5UQX - chain A; structure by X-ray diffraction, 2.23 A resolution.

[Chain A]
Protein: Ubiquitin carboxyl-terminal hydrolase 7
Source organism: Homo sapiens
Notes: EC 3.4.19.12
UniProt: Q93009 (UBP7_HUMAN), isoform Q93009-3; residues 208-555 here correspond to UniProt positions 192-539 (UniProt number = residue number - 16)
Chain sequence (369 residues; numbered 187 to 555; the number before each row is that of its first residue):
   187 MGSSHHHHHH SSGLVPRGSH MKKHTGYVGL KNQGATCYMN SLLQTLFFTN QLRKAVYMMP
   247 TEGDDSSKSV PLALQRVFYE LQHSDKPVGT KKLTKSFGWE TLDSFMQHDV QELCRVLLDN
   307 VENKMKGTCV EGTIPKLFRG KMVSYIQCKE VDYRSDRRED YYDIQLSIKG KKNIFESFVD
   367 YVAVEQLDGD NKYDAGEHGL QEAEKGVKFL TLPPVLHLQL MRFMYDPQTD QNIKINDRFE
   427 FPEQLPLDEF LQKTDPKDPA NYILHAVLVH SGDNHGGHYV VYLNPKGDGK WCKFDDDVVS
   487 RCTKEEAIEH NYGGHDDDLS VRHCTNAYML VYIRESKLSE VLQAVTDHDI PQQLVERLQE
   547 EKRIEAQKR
Unresolved in the structure: 187-208, 555
Sequence notes: initiating methionine (187); expression tag (188-207)
Small-molecule neighbours: 8JP (6'-amino-4'-ethyl-5'-(4-hydroxyphenyl)-N-methyl[3,3'-bipyridine]-6-carboxamide): Gln297, Cys300, Arg301, Leu304, Asp305, Glu308, Asn309, Ile320, Phe324, Tyr348, Asp349, His403, Gln405, Met515
Reported in the primary citation:
  - binding site for 8JP: Asp305, Asp349
  - conformationally variable residues (side-chain flip): Glu308
  - mutagenesis - C223S: abolished catalytic activity on PIM2
  - mutagenesis - D305A/E308A: abolished catalytic activity
  - mutagenesis - D305A/E308A: decreased catalytic activity on endogenous MDM2
  - catalytic residues: Cys223

[In short]
Ligands of chain A: compound 8JP. The paper reports the catalytic residue Cys223; C223S abolishes catalytic
activity on PIM2.
Chain A is Ubiquitin carboxyl-terminal hydrolase 7 (Homo sapiens); the structure, USP7 in complex with GNE6776
(6'-amino-4'-ethyl-5'-(4-hydroxyphenyl)-N-methyl-[3,3'-bipyridine]-6-carboxamide), was determined by X-ray
diffraction, deposited together with 5UQV.
